Entry 8RAP (electron microscopy, 4.30 A resolution (low resolution: residue-level contacts below are approximate; hydrogen-bond / salt-bridge calls are withheld)); this record covers chains O and P of the 19 polymer chains in the assembly.

== Chain O ==
Name: Helicase SEN1
Organism: Saccharomyces cerevisiae
UniProtKB: Q00416 (SEN1_YEAST); numbering as in UniProt (aligned over 1-2231)
Amino-acid sequence (2231 residues; numbered 1 to 2231; the number before each row is that of its first residue):
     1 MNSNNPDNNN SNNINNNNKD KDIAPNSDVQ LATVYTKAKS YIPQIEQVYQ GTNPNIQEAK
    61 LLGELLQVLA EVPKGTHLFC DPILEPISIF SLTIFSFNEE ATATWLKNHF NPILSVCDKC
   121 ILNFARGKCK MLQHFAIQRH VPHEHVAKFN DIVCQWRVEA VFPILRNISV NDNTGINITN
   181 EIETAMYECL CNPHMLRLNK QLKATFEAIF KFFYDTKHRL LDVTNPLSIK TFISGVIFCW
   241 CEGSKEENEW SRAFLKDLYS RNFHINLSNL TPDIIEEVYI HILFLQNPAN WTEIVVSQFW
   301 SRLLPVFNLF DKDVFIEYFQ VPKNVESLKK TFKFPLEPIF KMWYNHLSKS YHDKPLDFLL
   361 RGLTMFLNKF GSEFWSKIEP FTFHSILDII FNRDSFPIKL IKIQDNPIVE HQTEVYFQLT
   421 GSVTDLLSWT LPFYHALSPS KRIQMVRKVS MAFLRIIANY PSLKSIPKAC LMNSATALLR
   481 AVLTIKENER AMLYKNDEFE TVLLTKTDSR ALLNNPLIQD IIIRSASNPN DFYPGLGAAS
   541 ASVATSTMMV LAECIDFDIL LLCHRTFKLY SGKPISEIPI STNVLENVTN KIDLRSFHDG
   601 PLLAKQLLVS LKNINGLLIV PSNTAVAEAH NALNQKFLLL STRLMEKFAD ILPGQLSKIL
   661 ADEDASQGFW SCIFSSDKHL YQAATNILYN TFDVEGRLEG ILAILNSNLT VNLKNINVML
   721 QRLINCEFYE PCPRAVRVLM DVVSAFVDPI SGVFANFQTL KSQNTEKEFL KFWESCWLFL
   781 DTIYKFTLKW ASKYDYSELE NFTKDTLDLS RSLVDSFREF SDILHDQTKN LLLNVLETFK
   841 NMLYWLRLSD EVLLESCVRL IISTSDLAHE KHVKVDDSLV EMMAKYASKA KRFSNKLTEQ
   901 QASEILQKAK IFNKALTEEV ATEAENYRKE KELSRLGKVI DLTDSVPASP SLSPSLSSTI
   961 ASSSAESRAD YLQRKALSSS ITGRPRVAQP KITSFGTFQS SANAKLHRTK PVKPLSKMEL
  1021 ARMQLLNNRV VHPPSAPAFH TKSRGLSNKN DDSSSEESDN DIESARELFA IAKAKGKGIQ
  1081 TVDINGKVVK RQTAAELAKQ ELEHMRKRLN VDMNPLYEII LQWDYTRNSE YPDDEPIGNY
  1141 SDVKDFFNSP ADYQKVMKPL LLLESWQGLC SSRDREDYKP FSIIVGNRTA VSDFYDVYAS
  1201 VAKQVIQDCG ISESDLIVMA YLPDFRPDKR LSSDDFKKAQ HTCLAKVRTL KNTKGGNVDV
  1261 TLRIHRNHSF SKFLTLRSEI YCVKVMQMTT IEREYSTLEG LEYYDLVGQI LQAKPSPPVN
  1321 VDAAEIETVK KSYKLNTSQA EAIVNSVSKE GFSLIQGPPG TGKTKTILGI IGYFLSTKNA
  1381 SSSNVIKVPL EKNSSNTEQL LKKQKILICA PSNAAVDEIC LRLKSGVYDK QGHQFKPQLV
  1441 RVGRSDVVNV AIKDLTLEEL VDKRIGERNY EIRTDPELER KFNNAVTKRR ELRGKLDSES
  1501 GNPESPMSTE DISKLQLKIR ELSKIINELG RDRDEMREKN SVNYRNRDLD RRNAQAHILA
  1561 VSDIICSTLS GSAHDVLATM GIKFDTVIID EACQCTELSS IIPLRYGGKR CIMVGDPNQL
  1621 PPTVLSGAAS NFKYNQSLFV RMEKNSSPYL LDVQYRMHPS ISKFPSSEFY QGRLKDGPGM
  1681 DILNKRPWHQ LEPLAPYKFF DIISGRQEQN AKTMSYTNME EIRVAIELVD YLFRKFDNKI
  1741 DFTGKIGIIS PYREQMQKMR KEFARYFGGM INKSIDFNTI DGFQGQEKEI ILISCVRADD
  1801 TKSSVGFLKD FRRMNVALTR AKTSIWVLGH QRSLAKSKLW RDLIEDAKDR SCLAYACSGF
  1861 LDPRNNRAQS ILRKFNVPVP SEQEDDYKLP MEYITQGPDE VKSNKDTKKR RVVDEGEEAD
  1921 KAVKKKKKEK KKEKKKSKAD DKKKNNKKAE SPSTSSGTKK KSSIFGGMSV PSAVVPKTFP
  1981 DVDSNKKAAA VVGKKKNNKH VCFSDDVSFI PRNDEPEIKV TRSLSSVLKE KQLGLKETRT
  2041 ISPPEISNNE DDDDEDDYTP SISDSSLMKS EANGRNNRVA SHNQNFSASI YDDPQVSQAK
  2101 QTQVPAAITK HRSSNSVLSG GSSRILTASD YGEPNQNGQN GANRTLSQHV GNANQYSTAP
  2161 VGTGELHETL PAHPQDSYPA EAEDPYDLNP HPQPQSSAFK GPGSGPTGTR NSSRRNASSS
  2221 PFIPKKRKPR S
Not modelled in the structure: 1-1094, 1378-1402, 1467-1529, 1877-2231
Bound ions: Mg2+: Thr1364 (together with ADP)
Ligand contacts:
  - ADP (adenosine-5'-diphosphate): Lys1334, Leu1335, Gln1339, Pro1359, Gly1360, Thr1361, Gly1362, Lys1363, Thr1364, Lys1365, Arg1422, Tyr1655, Arg1656, Gly1785, Gln1786, Glu1787, Arg1820
  - beryllium trifluoride (BEF): Gly1357, Pro1358, Pro1359, Lys1363, Glu1591, Gln1619, Arg1656, Gly1785, Thr1819, Arg1820
Swiss-Prot annotation at these positions:
  - motif: Lys1909 to Lys1927 (Nuclear localization signal)
  - binding site (ATP): Gln1339, Gly1360 to Thr1364, Gln1619, Tyr1655, Glu1787
  - mutagenesis: Glu1597 (E1597K: Causes read-through of both a snoRNA gene terminator and the poly(A) site of a protein-coding gene), Gly1747 (G1747A: In SEN1-1; gives rise to a temperature-sensitive mutant)
Reported in the primary citation:
  - binding site for the 35-nt RNA strand (chain P): Arg1753
  - conformationally variable residues (domain motion): Arg1753

== Chain P ==
Molecule: 35-nt RNA strand
Sequence (35 nucleotides; row label = number of the first residue in the row):
     1 AGUCGUGCGU CUAAUAACCG GAGAGGGAAC CCACU
Not modelled in the structure: 1, 11-19
Bound ions: Mg2+: U35 (shared with 1 residue of chain A)

== Interface between chain O and chain P ==
Pairs across the interface - 43 pairs, chain O then chain P:
  Gln1167(O) - G2(P)
  Arg1175(O) - U3(P)
  Ser1212(O) - G9(P)
  Gln1287(O) - G7(P)
  Gln1287(O) - C8(P)
  Thr1289(O) - G7(P)
  Thr1290(O) - U6(P)
  Thr1290(O) - G7(P)
  Arg1293(O) - G7(P)
  Pro1411(O) - U6(P)
  Ser1412(O) - U6(P)
  Asn1413(O) - U6(P)
  Asn1413(O) - G7(P)
  Val1442(O) - C8(P)
  Gly1443(O) - C8(P)
  Arg1444(O) - G7(P)
  Arg1444(O) - C8(P)
  Arg1444(O) - G9(P)
  Val1447(O) - G7(P)
  Thr1568(O) - G7(P)
  Ser1570(O) - G7(P)
  Gly1571(O) - G7(P)
  His1574(O) - C8(P)
  His1574(O) - G9(P)
  Thr1623(O) - C4(P)
  Thr1623(O) - G5(P)
  Val1624(O) - C4(P)
  Leu1625(O) - G2(P)
  Leu1625(O) - C4(P)
  Leu1625(O) - G5(P)
  Gln1709(O) - U3(P)
  Thr1713(O) - U3(P)
  Met1714(O) - U3(P)
  Ser1715(O) - C4(P)
  Tyr1716(O) - U3(P)
  Pro1751(O) - C4(P)
  Tyr1752(O) - U3(P)
  Tyr1752(O) - C4(P)
  Arg1753(O) - C4(P)
  Arg1753(O) - G5(P)
  Asp1781(O) - G5(P)
  Arg1797(O) - U3(P)
  Phe1807(O) - C4(P)
Interface residues without a listed pair, chain O (42 interface residues in all): Glu1164, Ser1171, Ser1214, Met1288, Glu1294, Glu1458, Ser1626, Gly1627, Thr1779, Gly1806

== Summary ==
42 residues of chain O face 8 of chain P across their interface. Ligands of chain O: ADP and beryllium
trifluoride. Curated annotation (UniProt) lists 9 ATP-binding residues and 2 mutagenesis sites on chain O. The
paper reports a binding site for the 35-nt RNA strand (chain P) at Arg1753(O); conformational variability at
Arg1753(O).
Here chain O is Helicase SEN1 (Saccharomyces cerevisiae) and chain P is a 35-nt RNA strand. Entry 8RAP
(Structure of Sen1-ADP.BeF3 bound RNA Polymerase II pre-termination complex) was determined by electron
microscopy (same publication as 8RAM, 8RAN and 8RAO).
